PDB entry 1RVT | X-ray diffraction, 2.50 A resolution | chains I and K of the 6 polymer chains in the assembly

[Chain I (and K)]
Name: hemagglutinin
Source organism: unidentified influenza virus
Notes: chain K of this document is another copy of the same molecule, construct and numbering; everything in this record applies to it too
Amino-acid sequence (160 residues; row label = number of the first residue in the row):
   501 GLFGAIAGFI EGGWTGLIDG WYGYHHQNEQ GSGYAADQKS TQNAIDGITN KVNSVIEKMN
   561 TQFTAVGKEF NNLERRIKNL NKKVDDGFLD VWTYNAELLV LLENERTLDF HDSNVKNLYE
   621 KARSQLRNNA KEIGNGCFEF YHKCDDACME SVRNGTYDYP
Disulfides: Cys644-Cys648

[Chain I / chain K interface]
Pairs across the interface (41; chain I residue first):
  Gly501(I) with Asn617(K)
  Leu502(I) with Phe503(K); Phe610(K), hydrophobic; Ser613(K), hydrogen bond (backbone-side chain); Asn617(K)
  Phe503(I) with Phe503(K), hydrophobic; Asn617(K)
  Gly504(I) with Asn617(K)
  Arg576(I) with Lys568(K); Glu569(K), hydrogen bond (side chain-backbone); Phe570(K); Glu574(K), salt bridge
  Asn579(I) with Lys568(K)
  Leu580(I) with Leu580(K), hydrophobic; Asn581(K); Val584(K), hydrophobic
  Lys583(I) with Asn581(K), hydrogen bond; Asp585(K), salt bridge; Phe588(K)
  Val584(I) with Val584(K), hydrophobic; Phe588(K)
  Gly587(I) with Phe588(K)
  Phe588(I) with Phe588(K)
  Asp590(I) with Asn560(K)
  Val591(I) with Trp592(K), hydrophobic
  Tyr594(I) with Lys558(K); Met559(K), hydrophobic; Trp592(K), hydrophobic; Asn595(K); Leu599(K)
  Glu597(I) with Lys558(K), salt bridge
  Leu598(I) with Leu599(K), hydrophobic
  Leu601(I) with Lys558(K)
  Leu602(I) with Glu603(K)
  Glu605(I) with Arg606(K)
  Arg606(I) with Arg606(K)
  Asp609(I) with Arg606(K), salt bridge
  Arg623(I) with Arg623(K)
  Lys631(I) with Arg627(K)
  Glu632(I) with Arg627(K), hydrogen bond (backbone-side chain)
  Ile633(I) with Arg627(K)
Interface residues without a listed pair, chain I (26 interface residues in all): Ile577
Interface residues without a listed pair, chain K (25 interface residues in all): Ile577, Val591

[Summary]
The interface between chain I and chain K involves 26 residues on one side and 25 on the other; the contacts
include 4 hydrogen bonds and 4 salt bridges. Among the polar pairs are Arg576(I)-Glu574(K),
Lys583(I)-Asp585(K) and Glu597(I)-Lys558(K).
Chain I and chain K are both hemagglutinin (unidentified influenza virus); the structure, 1930 H1
Hemagglutinin in complex with LSTC, was determined by X-ray diffraction together with 1RU7, 1RUY, 1RUZ, 1RV0,
1RVX and 1RVZ from the same study.
